Entry 4RKG (X-ray diffraction, 2.50 A resolution); this record covers chains A and I of the 4 polymer chains in the assembly.

Chain A:
Protein: E3 ubiquitin-protein ligase msl-2
Source organism: Drosophila melanogaster
Notes: EC 6.3.2.-; fragment: CXC domain
UniProtKB: P50534 (MSL2_DROME); residues 520-570 here = UniProt positions 520-570
Chain sequence (52 residues; row label = number of the first residue in the row):
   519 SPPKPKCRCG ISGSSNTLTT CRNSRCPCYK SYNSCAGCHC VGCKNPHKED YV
Unresolved in the structure: 519-522, 530-536, 567-570
Sequence notes: expression tag (519); engineered mutation Gly560 (Cys in P50534)
Bound ions: Zn2+ site 1: Cys525, Cys527, Cys539, Cys544; Zn2+ site 2: Cys525, Cys546, Cys553, Cys556; Zn2+ site 3: Cys539, Cys553, Cys558, Cys561
UniProt features mapped onto this chain:
  - binding site (Zn(2+)): Cys525, Cys527, Cys539, Cys544, Cys546, Cys553, Cys556, Cys558, Cys561
  - mutagenesis: Arg526 (R526A: Reduced DNA-binding. Abolished DNA-binding; when associated with A-543), Asn534 (N534A: Reduced DNA-binding), Thr537 (T537D: Reduced DNA-binding), Arg543 (R543A: Abolished DNA-binding. Abolished DNA-binding; when associated with A-526)
Reported in the primary citation:
  - binding site for the 12-nt DNA strand (chain I): Arg526
  - conformationally variable residues (order/disorder transition, side-chain flip): Arg526, Arg543
  - mutagenesis - R526A, N534A, R543A: decreased localization
  - mutagenesis - R543A: abolished binding to DNA
  - mutagenesis - R526A, N534A (3.1-fold), T537D (12.5-fold): decreased binding to DNA

Chain I:
Molecule: 12-nt DNA strand
Sequence (12 nucleotides; each row starts with the number of its first residue):
     1 GCGCGCGCGC GC

Interface between chain A and chain I:
Residue-residue contacts - 8 pairs, chain A then chain I:
  Cys525(A) with DC6(I), phosphate contact
  Arg526(A) with DC6(I), hydrogen bond to the phosphate; DG7(I), hydrogen bond to the base
  Cys527(A) with DG5(I), phosphate contact
  Gly528(A) with DG5(I), hydrogen bond to the phosphate
  Arg543(A) with DC4(I), hydrogen bond to the base; DG5(I), hydrogen bond to the sugar
  Pro545(A) with DC6(I), phosphate contact
Interface residues without a listed pair, chain I (6 interface residues in all): DG3, DC8

Overview:
Chain A and chain I each contribute 6 residues to their interface; the contacts include 5 hydrogen bonds.
Among the polar pairs are Arg526(A)-DG7(I), Arg543(A)-DC4(I) and Arg543(A)-DG5(I). From the paper: a binding
site for the 12-nt DNA strand (chain I) at Arg526(A); R526A, N534A and R543A of chain A reduce localization.
Here chain A is E3 ubiquitin-protein ligase msl-2 (Drosophila melanogaster) and chain I is a 12-nt DNA strand.
Entry 4RKG (Structure of the MSL2 CXC domain bound with a non-specific (GC)6 DNA) was determined by X-ray
diffraction (same publication as 4RKH).
